PDB entry 7P0P | X-ray diffraction, 1.74 A resolution | chains A and B

# Chain A (and B)
Name: CDGSH iron-sulfur domain-containing protein 2
Source organism: Homo sapiens
Notes: chain B of this document is another copy of the same molecule, construct and numbering; everything in this record applies to it too
UniProt: Q8N5K1 (CISD2_HUMAN); numbering as in UniProt (aligned over 57-135)
Amino-acid sequence (79 residues; each row starts with the number of its first residue):
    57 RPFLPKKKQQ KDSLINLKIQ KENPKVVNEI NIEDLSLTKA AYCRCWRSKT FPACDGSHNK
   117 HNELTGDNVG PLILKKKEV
Unresolved in the structure: 57-68, 134-135 (chain B: 57-67, 134-135)
Construct notes: engineered mutation S92 (Cys in Q8N5K1)
Curated features (UniProtKB/Swiss-Prot):
  - binding site ([2Fe-2S] cluster): C99, C101, C110, H114
  - mutagenesis: C99 (C99S: Impairs interaction with BCL2; when associated with S-101; S-110 and Q-114), C101 (C101S: Impairs interaction with BCL2; when associated with S-99; S-110 and Q-114), C110 (C110S: Impairs interaction with BCL2; when associated with S-99; S-101 and Q-114), H114 (H114Q: Impairs interaction with BCL2; when associated with S-99; S-101 and S-110)
Metal / ion sites: 2Fe-2S cluster Fe: C99, C101, C110, H114
Ligand contacts: 2Fe-2S cluster (FES): C99, R100, C101, W102, S104, C110, D111, G112, S113, H114, G126, P127
Reported in the primary citation:
  - binding site for the ligand 49I: K81

# Interface between chain A and chain B
Residue-residue contacts (104; chain A residue first):
  S69(A) - H117(B)
  S69(A) - T121(B)
  L70(A) - T121(B)
  L70(A) - G122(B)
  L70(A) - D123(B)
  I71(A) - I71(B)  hydrophobic
  I71(A) - C101(B)
  I71(A) - R103(B)
  I71(A) - H117(B)
  I71(A) - D123(B)  hydrogen bond (backbone-side chain)
  N72(A) - D123(B)  hydrogen bond (backbone-side chain)
  N72(A) - N124(B)  hydrogen bond
  N72(A) - V125(B)
  L73(A) - D68(B)
  I75(A) - N124(B)
  Q76(A) - N124(B)  hydrogen bond (backbone-side chain)
  K77(A) - D123(B)  salt bridge
  K77(A) - N124(B)  hydrogen bond
  N79(A) - N124(B)  hydrogen bond (backbone-side chain)
  P80(A) - N124(B)
  K81(A) - H114(B)  hydrogen bond
  K81(A) - N115(B)  hydrogen bond
  K81(A) - N124(B)
  K81(A) - V125(B)
  K81(A) - G126(B)
  V82(A) - R100(B)  hydrogen bond (backbone-side chain)
  V82(A) - N124(B)  hydrogen bond (backbone-backbone)
  V82(A) - G126(B)  hydrogen bond (backbone-backbone)
  V83(A) - R100(B)
  V83(A) - P127(B)
  V83(A) - I129(B)  hydrophobic
  N84(A) - R100(B)  hydrogen bond
  N84(A) - P127(B)  hydrogen bond (backbone-backbone)
  N84(A) - L128(B)
  N84(A) - I129(B)  hydrogen bond (backbone-backbone)
  E85(A) - K95(B)  salt bridge
  E85(A) - I129(B)
  E85(A) - K131(B)
  I86(A) - I129(B)  hydrogen bond (backbone-backbone)
  I86(A) - L130(B)  hydrophobic
  I86(A) - K131(B)  hydrogen bond (backbone-backbone)
  N87(A) - K131(B)
  I88(A) - I88(B)
  I88(A) - K131(B)  hydrogen bond (backbone-backbone)
  E89(A) - K132(B)
  E89(A) - K133(B)  hydrogen bond (side chain-backbone)
  Y98(A) - L128(B)  hydrophobic
  C99(A) - R100(B)
  R100(A) - V82(B)  hydrogen bond (side chain-backbone)
  R100(A) - V83(B)
  R100(A) - N84(B)  hydrogen bond
  R100(A) - C99(B)
  R100(A) - R100(B)
  R100(A) - W102(B)  hydrogen bond (backbone-side chain)
  R100(A) - F107(B)
  R100(A) - P108(B)
  C101(A) - I71(B)
  W102(A) - R100(B)  hydrogen bond (side chain-backbone)
  W102(A) - V125(B)
  W102(A) - G126(B)
  R103(A) - I71(B)
  F107(A) - R100(B)
  P108(A) - R100(B)
  H114(A) - K81(B)
  N115(A) - K81(B)
  H117(A) - S69(B)
  H117(A) - I71(B)
  T121(A) - S69(B)
  T121(A) - L70(B)
  G122(A) - L70(B)
  D123(A) - L70(B)
  D123(A) - I71(B)  hydrogen bond (side chain-backbone)
  D123(A) - N72(B)  hydrogen bond (side chain-backbone)
  D123(A) - K77(B)  salt bridge
  N124(A) - N72(B)  hydrogen bond
  N124(A) - I75(B)
  N124(A) - Q76(B)  hydrogen bond (side chain-backbone)
  N124(A) - K77(B)  hydrogen bond
  N124(A) - N79(B)  hydrogen bond (side chain-backbone)
  N124(A) - P80(B)
  N124(A) - K81(B)
  N124(A) - V82(B)  hydrogen bond (backbone-backbone)
  V125(A) - N72(B)
  V125(A) - K81(B)
  V125(A) - V82(B)
  V125(A) - W102(B)
  G126(A) - V82(B)  hydrogen bond (backbone-backbone)
  G126(A) - W102(B)
  P127(A) - V83(B)
  P127(A) - N84(B)  hydrogen bond (backbone-backbone)
  L128(A) - N84(B)
  L128(A) - I86(B)  hydrophobic
  L128(A) - Y98(B)  hydrophobic
  I129(A) - V83(B)  hydrophobic
  I129(A) - N84(B)  hydrogen bond (backbone-backbone)
  I129(A) - E85(B)
  I129(A) - I86(B)  hydrogen bond (backbone-backbone)
  L130(A) - I86(B)  hydrophobic
  K131(A) - E85(B)  salt bridge
  K131(A) - I86(B)  hydrogen bond (backbone-backbone)
  K131(A) - N87(B)  hydrogen bond
  K131(A) - I88(B)  hydrogen bond (backbone-backbone)
  K132(A) - I88(B)
  K133(A) - E89(B)  salt bridge
Other interface residues (no listed pair), chain A (45 interface residues in all): L91, N118
Other interface residues (no listed pair), chain B (46 interface residues in all): L91, N118

# In short
The interface between chain A and chain B involves 45 residues on one side and 46 on the other; the contacts
include 36 hydrogen bonds and 5 salt bridges. Among the polar pairs are K77(A)-D123(B), E85(A)-K95(B) and
K131(A)-E85(B). Chain A binds 2Fe-2S cluster. The paper reports a binding site for the ligand 49I at K81(A).
Both chains are CDGSH iron-sulfur domain-containing protein 2 (Homo sapiens). Entry 7P0P (NAF-1 bound to M1
molecule) was determined by X-ray diffraction (same publication as 7P0O).
